PDB entry 8FEE | electron microscopy, 2.90 A resolution | chains B and E of the 10 polymer chains in the assembly

# Chain B
Protein: Virulence factor Mce family protein
From: Mycolicibacterium smegmatis MC2 155
UniProt: A0QNR3 (A0QNR3_MYCS2); residues 1-343 here = UniProt positions 1-343
Chain sequence (343 residues; each row starts with the number of its first residue):
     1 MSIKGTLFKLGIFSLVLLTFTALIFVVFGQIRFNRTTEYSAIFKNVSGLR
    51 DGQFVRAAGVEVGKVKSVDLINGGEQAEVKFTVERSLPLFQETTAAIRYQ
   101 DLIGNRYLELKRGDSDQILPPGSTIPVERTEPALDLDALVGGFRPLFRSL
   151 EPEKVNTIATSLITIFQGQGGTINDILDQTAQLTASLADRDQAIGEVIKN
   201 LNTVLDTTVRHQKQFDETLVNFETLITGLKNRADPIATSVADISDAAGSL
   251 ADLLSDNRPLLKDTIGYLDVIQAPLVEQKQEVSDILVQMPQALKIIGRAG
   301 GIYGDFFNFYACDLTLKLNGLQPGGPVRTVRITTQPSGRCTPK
Disordered / not traced: 1-2, 320-326
Disulfide bonds: Cys-312/Cys-340

# Chain E
Protein: Virulence factor Mce family protein
From: Mycolicibacterium smegmatis MC2 155
UniProt: A0QNR6 (A0QNR6_MYCS2); residue numbers follow UniProt; this construct covers 1-390
Chain sequence (390 residues; numbered 1 to 390; the number before each row is that of its first residue):
     1 MRLLKGFPKMRNWTRVGRRTAVLAAVALVLTSCGQWRGIANVPLPGGPGT
    51 ESGSMTLYVQMPETLALNANSRVRVRDVFVGRVRKIELINWVPTLTVDVE
   101 PGIKLPKNTLAKIGQTSLLGSQHVELNPPEDPSSELLRDGDTIPLAQSSA
   151 YPTIERTLAGISGILTGGGIPNIEVIQTEVFNILNGRADQIREFLNQLDT
   201 FTDELNQQREEITRAIDSTNRLLNIVSQRNDTLDRVLTEFPPLIQHFAET
   251 RDLFADAVTALGRLSAAADETLSGSNANLHTNLQNLQRPLKQLGRAAPYL
   301 VGALKLILTVPFNIDNIPKAIRGDYINVSLKLDLTLSSVDNAFLSGTGVS
   351 GMLRALEQAWGRDPATMIPDVRFTPNPHDAPGGPLVERGE
Disordered / not traced: 1-32
From the paper describing this entry:
  - post-translational modification sites: Cys-33 (proposed by the authors, not directly observed)

# How chain B and chain E interact
Contacting residue pairs (215; chain B residue first):
  Val-26(B) / Trp-36(E)
  Val-27(B) / Ile-39(E)  hydrophobic
  Ile-31(B) / Trp-36(E)
  Arg-32(B) / Trp-36(E)
  Arg-32(B) / Arg-37(E)  hydrogen bond (side chain-backbone)
  Arg-32(B) / Gly-38(E)
  Phe-33(B) / Cys-33(E)
  Asn-34(B) / Gly-34(E)
  Asn-34(B) / Arg-37(E)
  Arg-56(B) / Ala-66(E)
  Ala-57(B) / Leu-88(E)
  Ala-58(B) / Pro-62(E)
  Ala-58(B) / Glu-63(E)
  Ala-58(B) / Thr-64(E)  hydrogen bond (backbone-backbone)
  Ala-58(B) / Trp-91(E)
  Ala-58(B) / Pro-93(E)
  Gly-59(B) / Thr-64(E)  hydrogen bond (backbone-side chain)
  Gly-59(B) / Ala-66(E)
  Val-60(B) / Thr-64(E)
  Val-60(B) / Ile-86(E)
  Val-60(B) / Leu-88(E)  hydrophobic
  Val-60(B) / Pro-93(E)  hydrophobic
  Glu-61(B) / Arg-37(E)
  Leu-87(B) / Leu-88(E)  hydrophobic
  Leu-87(B) / Trp-91(E)  hydrophobic
  Pro-88(B) / Trp-91(E)
  Leu-89(B) / Trp-91(E)  hydrophobic
  Ile-97(B) / Glu-155(E)
  Arg-98(B) / Glu-155(E)  salt bridge
  Tyr-99(B) / Glu-155(E)  hydrogen bond (backbone-side chain)
  Leu-102(B) / Leu-118(E)
  Tyr-107(B) / Ala-66(E)
  Glu-109(B) / Glu-63(E)
  Leu-110(B) / Trp-91(E)
  Lys-111(B) / Glu-63(E)  salt bridge
  Arg-112(B) / Trp-91(E)
  Leu-134(B) / Glu-155(E)
  Leu-134(B) / Leu-158(E)  hydrophobic
  Leu-139(B) / Leu-158(E)  hydrophobic
  Leu-139(B) / Ile-161(E)  hydrophobic
  Leu-139(B) / Ser-162(E)
  Leu-139(B) / Leu-165(E)
  Gly-142(B) / Leu-165(E)
  Phe-143(B) / Ile-161(E)  hydrophobic
  Phe-143(B) / Leu-165(E)  hydrophobic
  Pro-145(B) / Pro-171(E)  hydrophobic
  Leu-146(B) / Ile-170(E)
  Arg-148(B) / Glu-174(E)  salt bridge
  Ser-149(B) / Glu-174(E)
  Ser-149(B) / Gln-177(E)  hydrogen bond (backbone-side chain)
  Lys-154(B) / Gln-177(E)
  Val-155(B) / Gln-177(E)
  Thr-157(B) / Phe-181(E)
  Ile-158(B) / Gln-177(E)
  Ser-161(B) / Leu-184(E)  hydrogen bond (side chain-backbone)
  Ser-161(B) / Ala-188(E)
  Leu-162(B) / Leu-184(E)  hydrophobic
  Thr-164(B) / Ala-188(E)
  Thr-164(B) / Asp-189(E)
  Thr-164(B) / Arg-192(E)
  Ile-165(B) / Leu-184(E)  hydrophobic
  Ile-165(B) / Ala-188(E)
  Ile-165(B) / Ile-191(E)  hydrophobic
  Ile-165(B) / Arg-192(E)  hydrogen bond (backbone-side chain)
  Gln-167(B) / Arg-192(E)  hydrogen bond (backbone-side chain)
  Gln-169(B) / Arg-192(E)
  Gln-169(B) / Asn-196(E)  hydrogen bond
  Thr-172(B) / Leu-195(E)
  Thr-172(B) / Asn-196(E)
  Thr-172(B) / Asp-199(E)
  Asp-175(B) / Asp-199(E)
  Ile-176(B) / Leu-195(E)
  Ile-176(B) / Asp-199(E)  hydrogen bond (backbone-side chain)
  Gln-179(B) / Asp-199(E)
  Gln-179(B) / Thr-202(E)
  Gln-179(B) / Asp-203(E)  hydrogen bond (side chain-backbone)
  Gln-179(B) / Asn-206(E)
  Thr-180(B) / Thr-202(E)
  Gln-182(B) / Asn-206(E)  hydrogen bond
  Gln-182(B) / Arg-209(E)
  Leu-183(B) / Leu-205(E)  hydrophobic
  Leu-183(B) / Asn-206(E)
  Leu-183(B) / Arg-209(E)
  Ser-186(B) / Arg-209(E)
  Ser-186(B) / Thr-213(E)
  Leu-187(B) / Ile-212(E)  hydrophobic
  Arg-190(B) / Asp-217(E)  salt bridge
  Ala-193(B) / Ile-216(E)  hydrophobic
  Ala-193(B) / Asn-220(E)
  Ile-194(B) / Ile-216(E)  hydrophobic
  Glu-196(B) / Asn-220(E)  hydrogen bond
  Val-197(B) / Asn-220(E)
  Val-197(B) / Leu-223(E)
  Asn-200(B) / Leu-223(E)
  Asn-200(B) / Asn-224(E)
  Asn-200(B) / Ser-227(E)  hydrogen bond
  Leu-201(B) / Leu-223(E)  hydrophobic
  Thr-203(B) / Asn-230(E)
  Val-204(B) / Val-226(E)  hydrophobic
  Val-204(B) / Leu-233(E)  hydrophobic
  Thr-207(B) / Asn-230(E)  hydrogen bond
  Thr-207(B) / Leu-237(E)
  Arg-210(B) / Asp-234(E)  salt bridge
  His-211(B) / Asp-234(E)  salt bridge
  His-211(B) / Leu-237(E)
  His-211(B) / Thr-238(E)
  Gln-214(B) / Pro-241(E)
  Thr-218(B) / Ile-244(E)
  Asn-221(B) / Ile-244(E)
  Asn-221(B) / Gln-245(E)
  Asn-221(B) / Ala-248(E)
  Phe-222(B) / Ile-244(E)
  Thr-224(B) / Arg-251(E)
  Leu-225(B) / Phe-247(E)
  Leu-225(B) / Arg-251(E)
  Arg-232(B) / Asp-252(E)  salt bridge
  Arg-232(B) / Ala-255(E)
  Arg-232(B) / Asp-256(E)  salt bridge
  Arg-232(B) / Thr-259(E)
  Pro-235(B) / Thr-259(E)
  Ile-236(B) / Ala-255(E)  hydrophobic
  Ile-236(B) / Val-258(E)  hydrophobic
  Ser-239(B) / Val-258(E)  hydrogen bond (side chain-backbone)
  Ser-239(B) / Thr-259(E)
  Ser-239(B) / Gly-262(E)
  Asp-242(B) / Gly-262(E)
  Asp-242(B) / Ser-265(E)  hydrogen bond (backbone-side chain)
  Asp-242(B) / Ala-266(E)
  Ile-243(B) / Leu-261(E)  hydrophobic
  Ile-243(B) / Ser-265(E)  hydrogen bond (backbone-side chain)
  Asp-245(B) / Asp-269(E)
  Ala-246(B) / Ser-265(E)
  Ala-246(B) / Asp-269(E)
  Ser-249(B) / Asp-269(E)  hydrogen bond
  Ser-249(B) / Leu-272(E)
  Leu-250(B) / Leu-272(E)  hydrophobic
  Leu-253(B) / Asn-276(E)
  Asp-256(B) / Asn-276(E)
  Asp-256(B) / His-280(E)
  Asn-257(B) / Leu-279(E)
  Asn-257(B) / His-280(E)  hydrogen bond
  Leu-260(B) / His-280(E)
  Leu-260(B) / Leu-283(E)  hydrophobic
  Leu-260(B) / Gln-284(E)
  Leu-260(B) / Gln-287(E)
  Leu-261(B) / Leu-283(E)  hydrophobic
  Asp-263(B) / Gln-287(E)  hydrogen bond
  Thr-264(B) / Leu-290(E)
  Tyr-267(B) / Gln-287(E)
  Tyr-267(B) / Leu-290(E)  hydrophobic
  Tyr-267(B) / Lys-291(E)
  Val-270(B) / Gly-294(E)
  Val-270(B) / Ala-297(E)
  Ile-271(B) / Leu-290(E)
  Ile-271(B) / Leu-293(E)  hydrophobic
  Ile-271(B) / Gly-294(E)
  Ile-271(B) / Ala-297(E)
  Pro-274(B) / Ala-297(E)  hydrophobic
  Pro-274(B) / Pro-298(E)
  Gln-278(B) / Val-301(E)
  Glu-281(B) / Val-301(E)
  Val-282(B) / Val-301(E)  hydrophobic
  Ile-285(B) / Leu-304(E)  hydrophobic
  Ile-285(B) / Lys-305(E)
  Gln-288(B) / Lys-305(E)
  Gln-288(B) / Ile-314(E)  hydrogen bond (side chain-backbone)
  Gln-288(B) / Asp-315(E)
  Met-289(B) / Leu-308(E)  hydrophobic
  Met-289(B) / Ile-314(E)  hydrophobic
  Ala-292(B) / Ile-314(E)  hydrophobic
  Ala-292(B) / Ile-317(E)
  Ile-295(B) / Ile-317(E)  hydrophobic
  Ile-295(B) / Pro-318(E)  hydrophobic
  Ile-295(B) / Ile-321(E)  hydrophobic
  Ile-296(B) / Phe-312(E)  hydrophobic
  Arg-298(B) / Asp-324(E)  salt bridge
  Ala-299(B) / Ile-321(E)  hydrophobic
  Ala-299(B) / Gly-323(E)
  Ala-299(B) / Asp-324(E)
  Ala-299(B) / Ile-326(E)  hydrophobic
  Ile-302(B) / Asp-324(E)
  Tyr-303(B) / Asp-324(E)  hydrogen bond
  Tyr-303(B) / Tyr-325(E)
  Asn-308(B) / Asp-324(E)
  Asn-308(B) / Tyr-325(E)
  Asn-308(B) / Ile-326(E)  hydrogen bond (backbone-backbone)
  Phe-309(B) / Ile-326(E)
  Tyr-310(B) / Tyr-325(E)  hydrophobic
  Tyr-310(B) / Ile-326(E)  hydrogen bond (backbone-backbone)
  Tyr-310(B) / Asn-327(E)
  Tyr-310(B) / Val-328(E)  hydrogen bond (backbone-backbone)
  Ala-311(B) / Val-328(E)
  Ala-311(B) / Leu-330(E)  hydrophobic
  Cys-312(B) / Val-328(E)
  Asp-313(B) / Val-328(E)
  Asp-313(B) / Ser-329(E)
  Asp-313(B) / Leu-330(E)  hydrogen bond (backbone-backbone)
  Leu-314(B) / Leu-330(E)
  Thr-315(B) / Leu-330(E)  hydrogen bond (backbone-backbone)
  Thr-315(B) / Lys-331(E)
  Thr-315(B) / Leu-332(E)  hydrogen bond (backbone-backbone)
  Leu-316(B) / Leu-332(E)
  Lys-317(B) / Lys-331(E)
  Lys-317(B) / Leu-332(E)  hydrogen bond (backbone-backbone)
  Lys-317(B) / Asp-333(E)
  Lys-317(B) / Leu-334(E)  hydrogen bond (backbone-backbone)
  Lys-317(B) / Thr-335(E)
  Asn-319(B) / Glu-357(E)  hydrogen bond
  Arg-339(B) / Arg-322(E)  hydrogen bond (backbone-side chain)
  Arg-339(B) / Tyr-325(E)  hydrogen bond (side chain-backbone)
  Arg-339(B) / Asn-327(E)  hydrogen bond
  Cys-340(B) / Asn-327(E)
  Thr-341(B) / Arg-322(E)  hydrogen bond (backbone-side chain)
  Lys-343(B) / Lys-319(E)
  Lys-343(B) / Arg-322(E)
Also at the interface, not in a pair above, chain B (138 interface residues in all): Val-62, Glu-84, Phe-90, Thr-93, Ala-133, Ala-138, Glu-151, Phe-166, Ile-173, Thr-208, Phe-215, Glu-217, Gly-228, Leu-229, Val-240, Asp-252, Leu-275, Leu-293, Leu-318, Val-327
Also at the interface, not in a pair above, chain E (123 interface residues in all): Leu-65, Asn-68, Leu-119, Ile-154, Ala-159, Ile-173, Thr-178, Val-180, Asn-185, Leu-198, Thr-219, Phe-254, Ala-268, Thr-309, Leu-336, Arg-362

# In short
The interface between chain B and chain E involves 138 residues on one side and 123 on the other, with 36
hydrogen bonds and 9 salt bridges. Polar pairs include Arg-98(B)/Glu-155(E), Lys-111(B)/Glu-63(E) and
Arg-148(B)/Glu-174(E). The paper reports a modification site at Cys-33(E).
Here chain B is Virulence factor Mce family protein and chain E is Virulence factor Mce family protein, both
from Mycolicibacterium smegmatis MC2 155. Entry 8FEE (Structure of Mce1 transporter from Mycobacterium
smegmatis in the absence of LucB (Map2)) was determined by electron microscopy, deposited together with 8FED
and 8FEF.
